PDB entry 5LCM | X-ray diffraction, 1.90 A resolution | chains A and D of the 4 polymer chains in the assembly

== Chain A ==
Molecule: DNA repair protein RAD14
Organism: Saccharomyces cerevisiae (strain ATCC 204508 / S288c)
Reference sequence: P28519 (RAD14_YEAST); residues 188-306 here = UniProt positions 188-306
Amino-acid sequence (119 residues; numbered 188 to 306; the number before each row is that of its first residue):
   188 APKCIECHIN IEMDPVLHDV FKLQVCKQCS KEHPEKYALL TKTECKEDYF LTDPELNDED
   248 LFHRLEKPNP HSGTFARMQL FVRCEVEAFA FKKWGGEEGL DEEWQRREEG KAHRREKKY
Unresolved in the structure: 303-306
Ion coordination: Zn2+: Cys191, Cys194, Cys213, Cys216

== Chain D ==
Molecule: 15-nt DNA strand
Sequence (15 nucleotides; row label = number of the first residue in the row):
     1 GTGATGACGT AGAGC
Unresolved in the structure: 15

== Interface between chain A and chain D ==
Contacting residue pairs - 29 pairs, chain A then chain D:
  Thr228(A) - DG1(D)  phosphate contact
  Thr228(A) - DG3(D)  phosphate contact
  Lys229(A) - DG3(D)  hydrogen bond to the phosphate
  Lys229(A) - DA4(D)  salt bridge to the phosphate
  Thr230(A) - DT2(D)  sugar contact
  Thr230(A) - DG3(D)  hydrogen bond to the phosphate
  Glu231(A) - DG1(D)  phosphate contact
  Glu234(A) - DG1(D)  hydrogen bond to the base
  Thr239(A) - DA7(D)  hydrogen bond to the phosphate
  Asp240(A) - DT5(D)  base contact
  Pro241(A) - DG6(D)  phosphate contact
  Pro241(A) - DA7(D)  phosphate contact
  Asn256(A) - DT2(D)  hydrogen bond to the base
  Asn256(A) - DG14(D)  base contact
  His258(A) - DT2(D)  salt bridge to the phosphate
  Phe262(A) - DG14(D)  stacking on the base
  Ala263(A) - DG3(D)  phosphate contact
  Ala263(A) - DA4(D)  sugar contact
  Arg264(A) - DG3(D)  sugar contact
  Met265(A) - DT2(D)  phosphate contact
  Met265(A) - DG3(D)  phosphate contact
  Gln266(A) - DG3(D)  hydrogen bond to the phosphate
  Gln266(A) - DA4(D)  phosphate contact
  Arg293(A) - DC8(D)  hydrogen bond to the phosphate
  Arg294(A) - DC8(D)  salt bridge to the phosphate
  Arg294(A) - DG9(D)  salt bridge to the phosphate
  Lys298(A) - DT10(D)  phosphate contact
  Arg301(A) - DG9(D)  hydrogen bond to the phosphate
  Arg301(A) - DT10(D)  salt bridge to the phosphate
Also at the interface, not in a pair above, chain A (23 interface residues in all): Glu242, Pro257, Thr261, Trp281

== Summary ==
23 residues of chain A face 11 of chain D across their interface, with 8 hydrogen bonds, 5 salt bridges and 1
aromatic stacking contact. Polar contacts include Glu234(A)-DG1(D), Asn256(A)-DT2(D) and Lys229(A)-DG3(D). The
Zn2+ site is built by Cys191(A), Cys194(A), Cys213(A) and Cys216(A).
Chain A is DNA repair protein RAD14 (Saccharomyces cerevisiae (strain ATCC 204508 / S288c)) and chain D is a
15-nt DNA strand; the structure, STRUCTURE OF the RAD14 DNA-binding domain IN COMPLEX WITH
N2-acetylaminonaphtyl- GUANINE CONTAINING DNA, was determined by X-ray diffraction, deposited together with
5LCL.
